8VUE - chains A and C of the 12 polymer chains in the assembly; structure by electron microscopy, 3.59 A resolution.

[Chain A (and C)]
Name: Hemagglutinin HA1 chain
Organism: Influenza A virus
Notes: chain C of this document is another copy of the same molecule, construct and numbering; everything in this record applies to it too
UniProt: A0A0E3TW62 (A0A0E3TW62_9INFA); residues 5-329 here correspond to UniProt positions 1-325 (UniProt number = residue number - 4)
Amino-acid sequence (326 residues; numbered 4 to 329; the number before each row is that of its first residue):
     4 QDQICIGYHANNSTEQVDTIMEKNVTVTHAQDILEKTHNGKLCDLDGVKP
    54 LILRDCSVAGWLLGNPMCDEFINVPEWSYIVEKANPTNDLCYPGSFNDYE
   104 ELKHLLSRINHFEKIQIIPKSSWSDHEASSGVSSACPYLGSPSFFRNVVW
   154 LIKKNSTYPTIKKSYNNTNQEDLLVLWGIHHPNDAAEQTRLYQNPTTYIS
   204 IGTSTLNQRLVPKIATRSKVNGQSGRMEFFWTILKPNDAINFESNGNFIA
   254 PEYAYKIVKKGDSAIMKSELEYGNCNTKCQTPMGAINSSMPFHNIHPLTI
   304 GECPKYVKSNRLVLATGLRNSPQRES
Unresolved in the structure: 325-329
Differences from the reference sequence: expression tag (4)
Disulfide bonds: C46-C278, C59-C71, C94-C139, C282-C306
Covalent attachments: N-acetylglucosamine (NAG) linked to N169

[How chain A and chain C interact]
Contacting residue pairs (16; chain A residue first):
  S203(A) - I217(C)
  S203(A) - A218(C)
  G205(A) - T219(C)
  G205(A) - R220(C)
  T206(A) - R220(C)
  T206(A) - S221(C)
  T206(A) - R229(C)  hydrogen bond (backbone-side chain)
  S207(A) - S221(C)
  S207(A) - V223(C)
  S207(A) - R229(C)  hydrogen bond (backbone-side chain)
  N210(A) - H184(C)
  N210(A) - K216(C)
  N210(A) - R220(C)  hydrogen bond
  R212(A) - I217(C)  hydrogen bond (side chain-backbone)
  N244(A) - T219(C)
  E246(A) - T219(C)
Interface residues without a listed pair, chain A (9 interface residues in all): D241

[In short]
Chain A and chain C each contribute 9 residues to their interface, with 4 hydrogen bonds. Among the polar
pairs are T206(A)-R229(C), S207(A)-R229(C) and N210(A)-R220(C). Covalently linked N-acetylglucosamine: at
N169(A).
Chain A and chain C are both Hemagglutinin HA1 chain (Influenza A virus); the structure, L5A7 Fab bound to
Indonesia2005 Hemagglutinin, was determined by electron microscopy, deposited together with 8VVB.
